PDB entry 2HCN | X-ray diffraction, 2.35 A resolution | chain A

[Chain A]
Name: RNA-directed RNA polymerase (NS5)
From: Kunjin virus
Notes: EC 2.7.7.48; fragment: RNA-directed RNA polymerase domain
Reference sequence: P14335 (POLG_KUNJM); residues 318-905 here correspond to UniProt positions 2846-3433 (UniProt number = residue number + 2528)
Amino-acid sequence (595 residues; numbered 311 to 905; the number before each row is that of its first residue):
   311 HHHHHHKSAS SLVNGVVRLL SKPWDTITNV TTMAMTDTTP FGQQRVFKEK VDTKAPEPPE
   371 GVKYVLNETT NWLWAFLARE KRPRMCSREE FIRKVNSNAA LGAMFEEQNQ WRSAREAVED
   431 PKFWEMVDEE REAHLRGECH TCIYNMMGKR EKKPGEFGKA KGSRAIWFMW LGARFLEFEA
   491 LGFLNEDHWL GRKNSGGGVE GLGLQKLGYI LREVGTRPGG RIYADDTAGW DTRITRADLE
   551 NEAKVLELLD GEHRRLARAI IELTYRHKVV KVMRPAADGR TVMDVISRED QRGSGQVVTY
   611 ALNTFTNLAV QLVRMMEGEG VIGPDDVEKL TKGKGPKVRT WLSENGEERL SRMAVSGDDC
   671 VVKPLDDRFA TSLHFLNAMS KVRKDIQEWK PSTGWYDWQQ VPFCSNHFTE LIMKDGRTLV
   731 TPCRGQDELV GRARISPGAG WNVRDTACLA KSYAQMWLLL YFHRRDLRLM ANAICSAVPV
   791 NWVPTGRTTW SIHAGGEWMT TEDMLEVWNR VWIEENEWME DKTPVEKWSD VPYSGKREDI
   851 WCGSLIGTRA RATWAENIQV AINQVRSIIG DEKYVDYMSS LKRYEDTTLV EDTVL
Disordered / not traced: 311-321, 339-362, 411-419, 453-473, 577-603, 748-751, 893-905
Differences from the reference sequence: expression tag (311-316)
Bound ions: Zn2+ site 1: Glu-440, His-444, Cys-449, Cys-452; Ca2+: Asp-536, Asp-669; Zn2+ site 2: His-717, Cys-733, Cys-852
Curated features (UniProtKB/Swiss-Prot):
  - motif: Arg-389 to Lys-391 (Nuclear localization signal), Thr-903 to Leu-905 (PDZ-binding)
  - binding site (Zn(2+)): Glu-440, His-444, Cys-449, Cys-452, His-717, Cys-733, Cys-852
What the authors report for this chain:
  - catalytic residues: Asp-536, Asp-668, Asp-669 (by similarity / conservation)
  - Ca2+ coordination: Asp-536, Asp-669

[Summary]
Asp-536 and Asp-669 coordinate Ca2+. The Zn2+ site 1 is built by Glu-440, His-444, Cys-449 and Cys-452.
Curated annotation (UniProt) lists 7 Zn2+-binding residues. From the paper: catalytic residues Asp-536,
Asp-668 and Asp-669; Ca2+ coordination by Asp-536 and Asp-669.
Chain A is RNA-directed RNA polymerase (NS5) (Kunjin virus); the structure, Crystal structure of RNA dependent
RNA polymerase domain from west nile virus, was determined by X-ray diffraction together with 2HCS and 2HFZ
from the same study.
